PDB entry 6OHA | X-ray diffraction, 2.21 A resolution | chain A

# Chain A
Molecule: Probable guanine deaminase
Source organism: Saccharomyces cerevisiae (strain ATCC 204508 / S288c)
Notes: EC 3.5.4.3
UniProtKB: Q07729 (GUAD_YEAST); residue numbers follow UniProt; this construct covers 1-489
Chain sequence (489 residues; each row starts with the number of its first residue):
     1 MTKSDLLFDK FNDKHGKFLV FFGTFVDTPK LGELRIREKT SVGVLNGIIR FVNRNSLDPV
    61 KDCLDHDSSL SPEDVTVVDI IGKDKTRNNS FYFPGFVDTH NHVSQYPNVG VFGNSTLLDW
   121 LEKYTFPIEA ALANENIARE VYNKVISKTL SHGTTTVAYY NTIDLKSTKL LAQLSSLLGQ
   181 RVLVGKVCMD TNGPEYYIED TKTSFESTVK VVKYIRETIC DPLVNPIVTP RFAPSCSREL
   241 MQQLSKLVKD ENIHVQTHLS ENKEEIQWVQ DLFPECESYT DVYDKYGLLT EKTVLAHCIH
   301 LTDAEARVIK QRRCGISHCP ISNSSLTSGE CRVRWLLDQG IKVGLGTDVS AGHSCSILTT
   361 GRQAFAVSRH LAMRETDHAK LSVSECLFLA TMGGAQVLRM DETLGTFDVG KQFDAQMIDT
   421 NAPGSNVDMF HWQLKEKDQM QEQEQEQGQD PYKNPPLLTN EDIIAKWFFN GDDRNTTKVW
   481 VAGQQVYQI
Not modelled in the structure: 1-12, 81-87, 435-453
Metal / ion sites: Zn2+: H100, H102, H258, D348
Small-molecule neighbours: xanthine (XAN): H102, Q105, L117, W120, L121, T125, E129, R231, F232, H258, E261, H297, S322, D348, A351
Curated features (UniProtKB/Swiss-Prot):
  - binding site (Zn(2+)): H100, H102, H258, D348
  - binding site (substrate): H102 to Q105, R231, F232, H258 to E261, D348
Reported in the primary citation:
  - Zn2+ coordination: H100, H102, H258, D348
  - binding site for xanthine: Q105, R231, E261
  - binding site for xanthine: W120 (proposed by the authors, not directly observed)
  - catalytic residues: E261, H297, D348 (proposed by the authors, not directly observed)
  - specificity-determining residues: E261

# In short
Ligands of chain A: xanthine. H100, H102, H258 and D348 coordinate Zn2+. UniProt lists 4 Zn2+-binding residues
and 11 substrate-binding residues. From the paper: catalytic residues E261, H297 and D348; a binding site for
xanthine at Q105, R231 and E261 among others.
Chain A is Probable guanine deaminase (Saccharomyces cerevisiae (strain ATCC 204508 / S288c)); the structure,
Yeast Guanine Deaminase, was determined by X-ray diffraction (same publication as 6OH9, 6OHB and 6OHC).
